PDB entry 8WOC | electron microscopy, 3.28 A resolution | chains D and R of the 13 polymer chains in the assembly

[Chain D]
Name: Helicase HerA central domain-containing protein
From: Paenibacillus sp. 453mf
UniProt: A0A1I6T0T5 (A0A1I6T0T5_9BACL); residues 7-696 here correspond to UniProt positions 1-690 (UniProt number = residue number - 6)
Sequence (696 residues; numbered 1 to 696; the number before each row is that of its first residue):
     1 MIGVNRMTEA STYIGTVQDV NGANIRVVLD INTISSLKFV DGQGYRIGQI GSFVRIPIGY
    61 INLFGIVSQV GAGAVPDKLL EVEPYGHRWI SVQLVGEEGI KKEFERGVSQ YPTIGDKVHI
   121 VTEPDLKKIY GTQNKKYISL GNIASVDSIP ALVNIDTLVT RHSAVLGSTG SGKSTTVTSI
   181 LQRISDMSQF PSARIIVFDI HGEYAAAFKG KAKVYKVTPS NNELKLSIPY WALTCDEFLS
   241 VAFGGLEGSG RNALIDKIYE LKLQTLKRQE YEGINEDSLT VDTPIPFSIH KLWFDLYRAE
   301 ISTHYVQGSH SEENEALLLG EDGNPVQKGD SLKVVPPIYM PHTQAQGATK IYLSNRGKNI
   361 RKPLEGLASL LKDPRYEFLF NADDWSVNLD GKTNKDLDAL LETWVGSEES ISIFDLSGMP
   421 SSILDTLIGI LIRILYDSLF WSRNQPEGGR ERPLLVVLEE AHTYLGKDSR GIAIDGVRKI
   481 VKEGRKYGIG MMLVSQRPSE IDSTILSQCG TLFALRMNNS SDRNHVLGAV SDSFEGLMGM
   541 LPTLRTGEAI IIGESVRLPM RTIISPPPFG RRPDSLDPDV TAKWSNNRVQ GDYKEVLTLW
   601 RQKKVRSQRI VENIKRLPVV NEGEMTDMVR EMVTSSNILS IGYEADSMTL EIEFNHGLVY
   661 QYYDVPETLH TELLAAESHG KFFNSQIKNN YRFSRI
Unresolved in the structure: 1-6, 37-44, 320-325, 575-696
Differences from the reference sequence: initiating methionine (1); expression tag (2-6)

[Chain R]
Name: SIR2-like domain-containing protein
From: Paenibacillus sp. 453mf
UniProt: A0A1I6T0R8 (A0A1I6T0R8_9BACL); residues 1-381 here = UniProt positions 1-381
Sequence (381 residues; numbered 1 to 381; the number before each row is that of its first residue):
     1 MDHSITASYY DTTQQLSLLK HVLSEDKRPI AFIIAAGCPV SIRHNDAPLI PDVAGLTRKI
    61 SDSFGGNPDS LLMKIIQNLK TTIPNPTIED ILSYIRLLQQ IPMSGKIHDV ENSVINALEE
   121 SICELIEEEV NVDLPGNATP YHKIAAWINS INREHQVEIF TTNYDLLMEQ ALEELNVPYF
   181 DGFVGSKRAF FDIRTIEENK LPSRWSKLWK LHGSINWQLD KQTQTIWRGT PSKGCSLIHP
   241 SHLKYDQSRK MPYLVMMDQL KLFLNQPSAI LITCGYSYKD QHINEVLSQG LQTNPNALIY
   301 GLQYDVLENY QEAKDMALKR SNLILLAKDR AIIGKKEGEW KPDPQSSQDN DPLLFFKLGD
   361 FQHLASFLEE ISQYDWSKQN D
Unresolved in the structure: 1-7, 65-68, 246-250, 343-353, 374-381

[Interface between chain D and chain R]
Residue-residue contacts - 5 pairs, chain D then chain R:
  Met7(D) - Asn152(R)
  Gly59(D) - Ser24(R)  hydrogen bond (backbone-side chain)
  Tyr60(D) - Lys20(R)  hydrogen bond
  Tyr60(D) - His21(R)
  Gln110(D) - His21(R)  hydrogen bond
Interface residues without a listed pair, chain D (5 interface residues in all): Ile58

[In short]
Chain D and chain R form an interface of 5 and 4 residues respectively, with 3 hydrogen bonds. Polar pairs
include Gly59(D)-Ser24(R), Tyr60(D)-Lys20(R) and Gln110(D)-His21(R).
Here chain D is Helicase HerA central domain-containing protein and chain R is SIR2-like domain-containing
protein, both from Paenibacillus sp. 453mf. Entry 8WOC (Cryo-EM structure of SIR2/HerA complex) was determined
by electron microscopy.
